3ZLO - chain A; structure by X-ray diffraction, 2.60 A resolution.

[Chain A]
Molecule: Bcl-2-like protein 1
Source organism: Homo sapiens
Notes: fragment: residues 1-44 and 85-209
Reference sequence: Q07817 (B2CL1_HUMAN); residue numbers follow UniProt; this construct covers 1-44, 85-209
Amino-acid sequence (181 residues; numbered -3 to 217; 40 numbers in that range are skipped by the numbering (no residue carries them; nothing is unmodelled there); the number before each row is that of its first residue; numbers below 1 keep their minus sign (Met-3 is residue -3)):
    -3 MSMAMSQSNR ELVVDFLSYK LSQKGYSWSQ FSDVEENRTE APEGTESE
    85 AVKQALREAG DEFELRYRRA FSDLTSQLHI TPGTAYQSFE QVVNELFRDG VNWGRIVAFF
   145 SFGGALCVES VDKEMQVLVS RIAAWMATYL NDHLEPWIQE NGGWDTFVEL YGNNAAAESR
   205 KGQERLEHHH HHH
Disordered / not traced: -3 to 1, 27-40, 198-217
Differences from the reference sequence: expression tag (-3 to 0, 210-217)
Residues lining bound ligands: X8U (2-[(8E)-8-(1,3-benzothiazol-2-ylhydrazinylidene)-6,7-dihydro-5H-naphthalen-2-yl]-5-(4-phenylbutyl)-1,3-thiazole-4-carboxylic acid): Ala93, Glu96, Phe97, Tyr101, Arg102, Phe105, Ser106, Asp107, Leu108, Thr109, Glu129, Leu130, Arg132, Asn136, Gly138, Arg139, Val141, Ala142, Ser145, Phe146, Ala149, Tyr195

[Summary]
Bound to chain A: compound X8U.
Chain A is Bcl-2-like protein 1 (Homo sapiens); the structure, Crystal structure of BCL-XL in complex with
inhibitor (Compound 6), was determined by X-ray diffraction (same publication as 3ZK6, 3ZLN and 3ZLR).
